PDB entry 4FSJ | X-ray diffraction, 3.50 A resolution | chains C and R of the 7 polymer chains in the assembly

[Chain C]
Protein: Capsid protein beta
From: Flock house virus
Notes: EC 3.4.23.44
UniProt: P12870 (CAPSD_FHV); numbering as in UniProt (aligned over 1-363)
Sequence (363 residues; each row starts with the number of its first residue):
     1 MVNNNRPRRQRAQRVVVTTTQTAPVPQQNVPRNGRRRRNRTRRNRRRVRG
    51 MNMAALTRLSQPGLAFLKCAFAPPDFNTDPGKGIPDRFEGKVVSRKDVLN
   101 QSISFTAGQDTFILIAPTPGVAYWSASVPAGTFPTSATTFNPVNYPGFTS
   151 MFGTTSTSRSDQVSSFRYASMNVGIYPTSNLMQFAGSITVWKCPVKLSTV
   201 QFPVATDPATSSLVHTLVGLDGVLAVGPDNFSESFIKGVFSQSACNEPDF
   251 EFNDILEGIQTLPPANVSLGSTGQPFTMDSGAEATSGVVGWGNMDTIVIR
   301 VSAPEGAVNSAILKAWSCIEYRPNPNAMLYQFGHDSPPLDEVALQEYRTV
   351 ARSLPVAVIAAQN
Not modelled in the structure: 1-54
Disulfide bonds: Cys69-Cys318
Bound ions: Ca2+ site 1: Asp161 (shared with 1 residue of chain B); Ca2+ site 2: Asp249, Glu251 (shared with 1 residue of chain A; 1 residue of chain B); Ca2+ site 3: Gly273 (shared with 1 residue of chain A)
Curated features (UniProtKB/Swiss-Prot):
  - active site: Asp75
  - binding site (Ca(2+)): Asp161, Asp221, Asp249, Glu251, Gly273
  - site: Asn363 (Cleavage)
  - mutagenesis: Asn363 (N363A/D/T: Prevents maturation cleavage)

[Chain R]
Molecule: Random cellular RNA fragments
From: Spodoptera frugiperda
Sequence (14 nucleotides; each row starts with the number of its first residue):
     2 UUCUCUUUUAUCUU

[Interface between chain C and chain R]
Pairs across the interface (7):
  Leu56(C) with U14(R), phosphate contact
  Thr57(C) with C13(R), sugar contact
  Gln61(C) with U12(R), hydrogen bond to the sugar
  Leu64(C) with U12(R), sugar contact; C13(R), sugar contact
  Lys68(C) with U12(R), hydrogen bond to the phosphate; C13(R), salt bridge to the phosphate
Interface residues without a listed pair, chain R (4 interface residues in all): A11

[Overview]
Chain C and chain R form an interface of 5 and 4 residues respectively, with 2 hydrogen bonds and 1 salt
bridge. Polar pairs include Gln61(C)-U12(R), Lys68(C)-U12(R) and Lys68(C)-C13(R).
Chain C is Capsid protein beta (Flock house virus) and chain R is Random cellular RNA fragments (Spodoptera
frugiperda); the structure, Crystal structure of the virus like particle of Flock House virus, was determined
by X-ray diffraction.
